7GUU - chains A and D; structure by X-ray diffraction, 1.75 A resolution.

Chain A:
Molecule: B-cell lymphoma 6 protein
Organism: Homo sapiens
Reference sequence: P41182 (BCL6_HUMAN); residues 5-129 here = UniProt positions 5-129
Sequence (128 residues; each row starts with the number of its first residue):
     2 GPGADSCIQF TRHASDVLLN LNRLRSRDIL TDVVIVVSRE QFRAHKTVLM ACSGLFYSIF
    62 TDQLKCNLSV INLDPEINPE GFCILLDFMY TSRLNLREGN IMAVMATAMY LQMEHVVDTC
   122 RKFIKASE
Disordered / not traced: 2-5
Differences from the reference sequence: expression tag (2-4)
Residues lining bound ligands: A1ACA (5-[(5-bromo-2-chloropyrimidin-4-yl)amino]-1,3-dihydro-2H-indol-2-one): Asn21, Arg24, Leu25, Met51, Ala52, Cys53, Ser54, Gly55, Tyr58, Gln113, Met114, Glu115

Chain D:
Molecule: WVIP tetrapeptide
Sequence (6 residues; row label = number of the first residue in the row; numbering starts at 0):
     0 XWVIPA
Modified positions: ACE (acetyl group) at position 0

How chain A and chain D interact:
Residue-residue contacts (11; chain A residue first):
  Cys8(A) - Pro4(D)
  Ile9(A) - Trp1(D)  hydrophobic
  Ile9(A) - Val2(D)
  Gln10(A) - ACE_0(D)
  Gln10(A) - Trp1(D)
  Gln10(A) - Val2(D)  hydrogen bond (backbone-backbone)
  Gln10(A) - Pro4(D)
  Phe11(A) - ACE_0(D)
  Phe11(A) - Trp1(D)
  Thr12(A) - ACE_0(D)  hydrogen bond (backbone-backbone)
  Thr12(A) - Val2(D)
Also at the interface, not in a pair above, chain D (5 interface residues in all): Ile3

Summary:
The chain A/chain D interface involves 5 residues from each chain, with 2 hydrogen bonds. Backbone hydrogen
bonds pair Gln10(A)-Val2(D) and Thr12(A)-ACE_0(D). Chain A binds compound A1ACA.
Here chain A is B-cell lymphoma 6 protein (Homo sapiens) and chain D is WVIP tetrapeptide. Entry 7GUU (Crystal
Structure of B-cell lymphoma 6 protein BTB domain in complex with ligand 2 at 3.75 ...) was determined by
X-ray diffraction (same publication as 7GUD, 7GUE, 7GUF, 7GUG, 7GUH, 7GUI and 126 further entries).
